3HRY - chains A and B; structure by X-ray diffraction, 2.25 A resolution.

[Chain A (and B)]
Protein: Prevent host death protein
From: Escherichia coli
Notes: chain B of this document is another copy of the same molecule, construct and numbering; everything in this record applies to it too
UniProt: Q79A04 (Q79A04_ECOLX); numbering as in UniProt (aligned over 1-73)
Sequence (73 residues; each row starts with the number of its first residue):
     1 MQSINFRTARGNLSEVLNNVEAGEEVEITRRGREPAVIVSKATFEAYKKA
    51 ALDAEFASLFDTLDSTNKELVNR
Not modelled in the structure: 68-73 (chain B: 56-73)
What the authors report for this chain:
  - conformationally variable residues (order/disorder transition): A57 to R73
  - mutagenesis - F44A, Y47A, K48M: decreased binding to DNA

[Interface between chain A and chain B]
Residue-residue contacts (42):
  F6(A) with L13(B), hydrophobic; S14(B); L17(B), hydrophobic
  S14(A) with R30(B), hydrogen bond (backbone-side chain)
  L17(A) with I28(B), hydrophobic; R30(B)
  N18(A) with R33(B)
  E21(A) with R30(B), salt bridge; R33(B), salt bridge; E34(B), hydrogen bond (side chain-backbone)
  E25(A) with F44(B); K48(B), salt bridge
  E27(A) with K41(B), salt bridge
  R30(A) with S14(B), hydrogen bond (side chain-backbone); L17(B); N18(B)
  R33(A) with E21(B), salt bridge
  E34(A) with E21(B)
  P35(A) with S40(B); K41(B), hydrogen bond (backbone-backbone)
  A36(A) with L17(B), hydrophobic; V20(B), hydrophobic; I38(B), hydrophobic; K41(B)
  V37(A) with I38(B); V39(B), hydrogen bond (backbone-backbone); K41(B)
  I38(A) with V37(B); I38(B), hydrophobic
  V39(A) with V37(B), hydrogen bond (backbone-backbone)
  K41(A) with E27(B), salt bridge; P35(B), hydrogen bond (backbone-backbone); V37(B)
  F44(A) with E25(B); V37(B), hydrophobic; V39(B), hydrophobic; Y47(B), hydrophobic
  Y47(A) with F44(B), hydrophobic; Y47(B)
  K48(A) with E25(B), salt bridge
  A50(A) with A50(B)
  A51(A) with A50(B)
Other interface residues (no listed pair), chain A (26 interface residues in all): M1, A9, R10, L13, S40
Other interface residues (no listed pair), chain B (27 interface residues in all): A9, R10, A36, A42, A51

[Summary]
26 residues of chain A and 27 residues of chain B are in contact, with 7 hydrogen bonds and 7 salt bridges.
Polar contacts include E21(A)-R30(B), E21(A)-R33(B) and E25(A)-K48(B). The paper reports that F44A, Y47A and
K48M of chain A reduce binding to DNA; conformational variability at A57(A).
Both chains are Prevent host death protein (Escherichia coli). Entry 3HRY (Crystal structure of PHD in a
trigonal space group and partially disordered) was determined by X-ray diffraction together with 3K33 and 3HS2
from the same study.
